Entry 4ON3 (X-ray diffraction, 2.60 A resolution); this record covers chains A and B.

# Chain A (and B)
Molecule: Sorting nexin-10
From: Homo sapiens
Notes: fragment: c42a; chain B of this document is another copy of the same molecule, construct and numbering; everything in this record applies to it too
UniProt: Q9Y5X0 (SNX10_HUMAN); residue numbers follow UniProt; this construct covers 1-201
Chain sequence (209 residues; row label = number of the first residue in the row):
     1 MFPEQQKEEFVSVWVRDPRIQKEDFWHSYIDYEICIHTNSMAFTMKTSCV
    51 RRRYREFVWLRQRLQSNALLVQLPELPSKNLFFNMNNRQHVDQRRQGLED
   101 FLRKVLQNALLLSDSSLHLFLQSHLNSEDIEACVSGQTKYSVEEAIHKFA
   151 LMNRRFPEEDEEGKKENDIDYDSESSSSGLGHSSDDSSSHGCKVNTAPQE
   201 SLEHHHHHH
Not modelled in the structure: 1-7, 158-209 (chain B: 1-7, 159-209)
Disulfide bonds: Cys35-Cys49
Differences from the reference sequence: engineered mutation Ala42 (Cys in Q9Y5X0); expression tag (202-209)
Ion coordination: Na+ site 1: Ile34, Ser48, Leu121; Na+ site 2: Thr44, Gln122
UniProt features mapped onto this chain:
  - binding site (a 1,2-diacyl-sn-glycero-3-phospho-(1D-myo-inositol-3-phosphate)): Arg53, Lys79, Arg94
  - natural variant: Arg16 (R16L: In OPTB8), Tyr32 (Y32S: In OPTB8), Arg51 (R51P: In OPTB8; R51Q: In OPTB8)
  - mutagenesis: Arg53 (R53A: Abolishes vacuolization induced by overexpression), Lys79 (K79A: Slightly reduced vacuolization induced by overexpression), Arg94 (R94A: Reduced vacuolization induced by overexpression)

# Chain A / chain B interface
Contacting residue pairs (33; chain A residue first):
  Trp14(A) with Phe156(B), hydrophobic
  Arg16(A) with Pro157(B)
  Glu33(A) with Pro157(B)
  Cys35(A) with Phe156(B), hydrophobic
  Ile36(A) with Phe156(B)
  His37(A) with His147(B), hydrogen bond; Leu151(B)
  Thr38(A) with His147(B)
  Asn39(A) with His147(B)
  Met41(A) with Met41(B), hydrophobic
  Thr44(A) with Lys46(B)
  Met45(A) with Lys46(B)
  Lys46(A) with Thr44(B); Met45(B)
  Thr47(A) with Leu151(B); Arg154(B), hydrogen bond; Phe156(B)
  Ser48(A) with Phe156(B)
  Cys49(A) with Phe156(B), hydrophobic
  His147(A) with His37(B), hydrogen bond; Thr38(B); Asn39(B)
  Leu151(A) with His37(B)
  Arg154(A) with Thr47(B), hydrogen bond; Arg154(B)
  Phe156(A) with Trp14(B), hydrophobic; Cys35(B), hydrophobic; Ile36(B); His37(B); Thr47(B); Ser48(B); Cys49(B), hydrophobic
  Pro157(A) with Arg16(B)
Other interface residues (no listed pair), chain B (21 interface residues in all): Glu33, Glu158

# In short
Chain A and chain B form an interface of 20 and 21 residues respectively, with 4 hydrogen bonds. Polar pairs
include His37(A)-His147(B) and Thr47(A)-Arg154(B). Curated annotation (UniProt) lists 3 residues binding
1,2-diacyl-sn-glycero-3-phospho-(1D-myo-inositol-3-phosphate) and 3 mutagenesis sites on chain A.
Chain A and chain B are both Sorting nexin-10 (Homo sapiens); the structure, Crystal structure of human
sorting nexin 10 (SNX10), was determined by X-ray diffraction together with 4PZG from the same study.
